Entry 8TWB (electron microscopy, 3.20 A resolution); this record covers chains 5 and 1 of the 10 polymer chains in the assembly.

# Chain 5
Protein: Replication factor C subunit 5
Source organism: Saccharomyces cerevisiae
Reference sequence: P38251 (RFC5_YEAST); numbering as in UniProt (aligned over 4-353)
Chain sequence (354 residues; row label = number of the first residue in the row):
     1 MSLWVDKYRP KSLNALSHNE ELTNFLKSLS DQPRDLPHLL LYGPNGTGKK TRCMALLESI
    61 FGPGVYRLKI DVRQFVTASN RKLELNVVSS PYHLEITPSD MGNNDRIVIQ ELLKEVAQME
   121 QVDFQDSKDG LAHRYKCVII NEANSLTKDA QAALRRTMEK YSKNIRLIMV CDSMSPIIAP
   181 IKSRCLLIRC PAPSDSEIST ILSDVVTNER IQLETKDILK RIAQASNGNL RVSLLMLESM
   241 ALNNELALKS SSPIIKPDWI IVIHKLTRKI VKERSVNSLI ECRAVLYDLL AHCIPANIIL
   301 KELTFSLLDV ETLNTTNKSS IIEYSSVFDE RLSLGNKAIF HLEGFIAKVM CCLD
Not modelled in the structure: 1-3, 121-132, 354
Differences from the reference sequence: initiating methionine (1); expression tag (2-3, 354)
Small-molecule neighbours:
  - ADP (adenosine-5'-diphosphate): Val-5, Tyr-8, Arg-9, Pro-10, Ala-15, Leu-16, Ser-17, His-18, Gly-46, Thr-47, Gly-48, Lys-49, Lys-50, Thr-51, Ile-201, Leu-230, Arg-231, Leu-234
  - ATP-gamma-S (AGS; phosphothiophosphoric acid-adenylate ester): Arg-155, Glu-159, Pro-180, Arg-184
Swiss-Prot annotation at these positions:
  - binding site (ATP): Val-5, Ser-17, Gly-43 to Thr-51, Arg-231

# Chain 1
Protein: Chromosome transmission fidelity protein 18
Source organism: Saccharomyces cerevisiae
Reference sequence: P49956 (CTF18_YEAST); numbering as in UniProt (aligned over 386-643)
Chain sequence (258 residues; row label = number of the first residue in the row):
   386 NTWASSNKDS PISWFKIVNQ LFRKDPHRDI KEQFYELLNQ VELNGNSDRI LQGCFNIFPY
   446 VKYSDNGIRK PANISDWLFF HDLMYQSMYA HNGELLRYSA LVPLVFFQTF GDIANKDDIR
   506 MKNSEYEQRE LKRANSDIVS LIMRHISVQS PLMASFTDRK SLIFEILPYL DSMISSDFNK
   566 IRNLKLKQAI MEELVQLLKS FQLNLIQNRS EGFDVRGGLT IDPPIDEVVL LNPKHINEVQ
   626 HKRANNLSSL LAKIEENR

# Chain 5 / chain 1 interface
Residue-residue contacts - 57 pairs, chain 5 then chain 1:
  Trp-4(5) / Met-558(1)  hydrophobic
  Trp-4(5) / Phe-586(1)  hydrophobic
  Lys-7(5) / Gln-581(1)
  Arg-9(5) / Leu-537(1)
  Arg-9(5) / Met-538(1)
  Arg-9(5) / Phe-541(1)
  Lys-11(5) / Leu-537(1)
  Lys-50(5) / Ser-540(1)
  Lys-50(5) / Phe-541(1)
  Met-54(5) / Ser-540(1)  hydrogen bond
  Tyr-66(5) / Pro-536(1)
  Leu-68(5) / Ser-532(1)
  Leu-68(5) / Pro-536(1)
  Ile-70(5) / Ser-532(1)
  Ile-70(5) / Val-533(1)  hydrophobic
  Asn-86(5) / Arg-529(1)
  Val-88(5) / Ser-532(1)
  Asp-100(5) / Met-528(1)
  Asn-141(5) / Ser-540(1)
  Glu-142(5) / Asp-543(1)
  Ser-239(5) / Tyr-554(1)
  Leu-242(5) / Met-558(1)  hydrophobic
  Glu-245(5) / Ile-566(1)
  Ile-255(5) / Tyr-554(1)
  Pro-257(5) / Tyr-554(1)
  Asp-258(5) / Pro-553(1)
  Asp-258(5) / Val-614(1)
  Trp-259(5) / Phe-549(1)  hydrogen bond (side chain-backbone)
  Val-276(5) / Pro-444(1)
  Ile-280(5) / Pro-444(1)
  Ile-280(5) / Tyr-445(1)
  Asp-288(5) / Leu-616(1)
  Ala-291(5) / Gln-513(1)
  Ala-291(5) / Leu-516(1)  hydrophobic
  Ala-291(5) / Asn-520(1)  hydrogen bond (backbone-side chain)
  His-292(5) / Val-613(1)
  Cys-293(5) / Asn-520(1)
  Cys-293(5) / Val-524(1)  hydrophobic
  Cys-293(5) / Ile-548(1)
  Cys-293(5) / Val-613(1)  hydrophobic
  Pro-295(5) / Lys-545(1)
  Phe-328(5) / Ser-460(1)
  Phe-328(5) / Asp-461(1)
  Arg-331(5) / Asp-461(1)  salt bridge
  Arg-331(5) / Phe-464(1)
  Leu-334(5) / Gln-471(1)
  Lys-337(5) / Asp-467(1)
  Lys-337(5) / Glu-510(1)
  Phe-340(5) / Phe-440(1)  hydrophobic
  Phe-340(5) / Asp-467(1)
  Phe-340(5) / Glu-510(1)
  His-341(5) / Phe-464(1)
  His-341(5) / Asp-467(1)  salt bridge
  Gly-344(5) / Ser-460(1)
  Ala-347(5) / Pro-456(1)  hydrophobic
  Cys-351(5) / Gly-452(1)
  Cys-351(5) / Arg-454(1)
Other interface residues (no listed pair), chain 5 (52 interface residues in all): Asp-6, Asn-45, Glu-95, Thr-97, Leu-235, Glu-238, Leu-246, Lys-256, Val-262, Leu-279, Tyr-287, Ile-298, Gly-335, Asn-336, Lys-348
Other interface residues (no listed pair), chain 1 (57 interface residues in all): Asp-433, Leu-436, Tyr-448, Asp-450, Ile-453, Ala-457, Leu-463, Ser-509, Ser-521, Ser-546, Glu-550, Ile-551, Leu-555, Ser-557, Lys-565, Leu-571, Ile-575, Leu-582, Asn-617

# Overview
The interface between chain 5 and chain 1 involves 52 residues on one side and 57 on the other; the contacts
include 3 hydrogen bonds and 2 salt bridges. Polar pairs include Arg-331(5)/Asp-461(1), His-341(5)/Asp-467(1)
and Met-54(5)/Ser-540(1). Bound to chain 5: ATP-gamma-S and ADP.
Chain 5 is Replication factor C subunit 5 and chain 1 is Chromosome transmission fidelity protein 18, both
from Saccharomyces cerevisiae; the structure, Cryo-EM structure of S. cerevisiae Ctf18-RFC-PCNA-DNA complex,
was determined by electron microscopy together with 9B8R, 8TW7, 8TW8, 8TW9 and 8TWA from the same study.
